7RSN - chains H and L of the 12 polymer chains in the assembly; structure by electron microscopy, 3.49 A resolution.

Chain H:
Molecule: PGV04 Fab heavy chain
From: Homo sapiens
Notes: antibody fragment or engineered binder
Sequence (229 residues; row label = number of the first residue in the row; a row labelled like 52A-52B holds insertion residues (52A, then the next letters in order)):
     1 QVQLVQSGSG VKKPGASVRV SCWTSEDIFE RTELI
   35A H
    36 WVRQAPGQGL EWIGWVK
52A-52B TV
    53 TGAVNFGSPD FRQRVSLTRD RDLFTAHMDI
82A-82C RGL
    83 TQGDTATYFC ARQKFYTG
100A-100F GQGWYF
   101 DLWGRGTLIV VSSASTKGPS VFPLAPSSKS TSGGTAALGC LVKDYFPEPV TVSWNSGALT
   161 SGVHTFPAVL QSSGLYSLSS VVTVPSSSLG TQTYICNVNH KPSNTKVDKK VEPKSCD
Unresolved in the structure: 1-2, 114-217

Chain L:
Molecule: PGV04 kappa chain
From: Homo sapiens
Sequence (208 residues; row label = number of the first residue in the row; note: 6 numbers in that range are skipped by the numbering (no residue carries them; nothing is unmodelled there)):
     1 EIVLTQSPGT LSLSPGETAS LSCTAAS
    30 YGHMTWYQKK PGQPPKLLIF ATSKRASGIP DRFSGSQFGK QYTLTITRME PEDFARYYCQ
    90 QL
    96 EFFGQGTRLE IRRTVAAPSV FIFPPSDEQL KSGTASVVCL LNNFYPREAK VQWKVDNALQ
   156 SGNSQESVTE QDSKDSTYSL SSTLTLSKAD YEKHKVYACE VTHQGLSSPV TKSFNRGEC
Unresolved in the structure: 108-214
Cystine bridges: Cys-23/Cys-88

How chain H and chain L interact:
Pairs across the interface (26; chain H residue first):
  Gln-39(H) with Lys-38(L), hydrogen bond; Tyr-87(L)
  Gly-44(H) with Tyr-87(L)
  Leu-45(H) with Phe-98(L)
  Trp-47(H) with Glu-96(L)
  Phe-91(H) with Pro-43(L), hydrophobic
  Gly-100A(H) with His-32(L)
  Gln-100B(H) with His-32(L); Ala-50(L); Lys-53(L), hydrogen bond
  Trp-100D(H) with Thr-34(L), hydrogen bond (backbone-side chain); Gln-89(L); Leu-91(L); Glu-96(L)
  Tyr-100E(H) with Thr-34(L); Tyr-36(L); Leu-46(L), hydrophobic; Phe-49(L), hydrophobic
  Phe-100F(H) with Tyr-36(L), hydrogen bond (backbone-side chain); Leu-46(L); Gln-89(L)
  Asp-101(H) with Leu-46(L)
  Trp-103(H) with Tyr-36(L); Pro-43(L), hydrophobic; Pro-44(L)
  Gly-104(H) with Pro-43(L)
Interface residues without a listed pair, chain H (17 interface residues in all): Val-37, Gln-43, Glu-46, Gly-100C
Interface residues without a listed pair, chain L (16 interface residues in all): Gln-100

Summary:
17 residues of chain H and 16 residues of chain L are in contact, with 4 hydrogen bonds. Polar contacts
include Gln-39(H)/Lys-38(L), Trp-100D(H)/Thr-34(L) and Phe-100F(H)/Tyr-36(L).
Chain H is PGV04 Fab heavy chain and chain L is PGV04 kappa chain, both from Homo sapiens; the structure,
AMC018 SOSIP.v4.2 in complex with PGV04 Fab, was determined by electron microscopy (same publication as 7RSO).
